Entry 6W1A (X-ray diffraction, 2.80 A resolution); this record covers chains B and F of the 4 polymer chains in the assembly.

Chain B:
Molecule: Transcriptional regulator
From: Streptococcus dysgalactiae
UniProt: A0A0J9X288 (A0A0J9X288_STRDY); residue numbers follow UniProt; this construct covers 1-284
Sequence (284 residues; numbered 1 to 284; the number before each row is that of its first residue):
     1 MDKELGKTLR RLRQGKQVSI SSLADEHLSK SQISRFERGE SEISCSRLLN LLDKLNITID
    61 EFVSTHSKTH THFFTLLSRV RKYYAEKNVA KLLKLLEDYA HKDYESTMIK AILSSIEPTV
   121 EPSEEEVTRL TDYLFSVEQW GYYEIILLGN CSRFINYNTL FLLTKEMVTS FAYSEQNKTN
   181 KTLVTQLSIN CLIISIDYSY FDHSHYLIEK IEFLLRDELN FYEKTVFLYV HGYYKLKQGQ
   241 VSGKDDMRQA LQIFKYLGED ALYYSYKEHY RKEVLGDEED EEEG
Unresolved in the structure: 1-3, 277-284

Chain F:
Molecule: 30-nt DNA strand
Sequence (30 nucleotides; each row starts with the number of its first residue):
     1 TTTTTTGTTG TGAAAGTGGG AAAAATGGAA

Interface between chain B and chain F:
Contacting residue pairs (13; chain B residue first):
  Arg-10(B) / DT8(F)  salt bridge to the phosphate
  Arg-13(B) / DG7(F)  salt bridge to the phosphate
  Ser-19(B) / DG7(F)  phosphate contact
  Ile-20(B) / DG7(F)  hydrogen bond to the phosphate
  Ile-20(B) / DT8(F)  phosphate contact
  Ser-31(B) / DT9(F)  base contact
  Ser-34(B) / DG7(F)  sugar contact
  Ser-34(B) / DT8(F)  hydrogen bond to the phosphate
  Ser-34(B) / DT9(F)  base contact
  Arg-35(B) / DT9(F)  base contact
  Arg-35(B) / DG10(F)  hydrogen bond to the base
  Arg-38(B) / DT8(F)  salt bridge to the phosphate
  Arg-38(B) / DT9(F)  salt bridge to the phosphate
Interface residues without a listed pair, chain B (10 interface residues in all): Ser-21, Lys-30
Interface residues without a listed pair, chain F (5 interface residues in all): DT6

In short:
10 residues of chain B face 5 of chain F across their interface; the contacts include 3 hydrogen bonds and 4
salt bridges. Among the polar pairs are Arg-35(B)/DG10(F), Ile-20(B)/DG7(F) and Ser-34(B)/DT8(F).
Here chain B is Transcriptional regulator (Streptococcus dysgalactiae) and chain F is a 30-nt DNA strand.
Entry 6W1A (Crystal structure of Streptococcus dysgalactiae SHP pheromone receptor Rgg2 bound to DNA) was
determined by X-ray diffraction (same publication as 6W1E, 6W1F and 7JI0).
